3GCH - chains A and B of the 3 polymer chains in the assembly; structure by X-ray diffraction, 1.90 A resolution.

# Chain A
Name: Gamma-chymotrypsin
Organism: Bos taurus
Notes: EC 3.4.21.1
Reference sequence: P00766 (CTRA_BOVIN); residues 1-13 here = UniProt positions 1-13
Chain sequence (13 residues; numbered 1 to 13; the number before each row is that of its first residue):
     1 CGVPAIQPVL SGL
Not modelled in the structure: 12-13

# Chain B
Name: Gamma-chymotrypsin
Organism: Bos taurus
Notes: EC 3.4.21.1
Reference sequence: P00766 (CTRA_BOVIN); residues 16-146 here = UniProt positions 16-146
Chain sequence (131 residues; numbered 16 to 146; the number before each row is that of its first residue):
    16 IVNGEEAVPG SWPWQVSLQD KTGFHFCGGS LINENWVVTA AHCGVTTSDV VVAGEFDQGS
    76 SSEKIQKLKI AKVFKNSKYN SLTINNDITL LKLSTAASFS QTVSAVCLPS ASDDFAAGTT
   136 CVTTGWGLTR Y
UniProt features mapped onto this chain:
  - active site (Charge relay system): H57, D102
Disulfide bonds: C42-C58
Residues lining bound ligands: trans-O-hydroxy-alpha-methyl cinnamate (OAC): C42, H57, C58

# How chain A and chain B interact
Pairs across the interface (20; chain A residue first):
  C1(A) - A120(B)
  C1(A) - V121(B)
  C1(A) - C122(B)  disulfide
  G2(A) - W29(B)
  G2(A) - A120(B)  hydrogen bond (backbone-backbone)
  G2(A) - C122(B)
  P4(A) - S26(B)
  P4(A) - P28(B)
  P4(A) - W29(B)
  A5(A) - Q116(B)
  I6(A) - V23(B)  hydrophobic
  I6(A) - P24(B)
  I6(A) - G25(B)
  I6(A) - S26(B)
  I6(A) - Q116(B)
  P8(A) - S26(B)
  P8(A) - W27(B)  hydrophobic
  V9(A) - V23(B)  hydrophobic
  L10(A) - V137(B)  hydrophobic
  S11(A) - E20(B)  hydrogen bond (backbone-side chain)
Other interface residues (no listed pair), chain A (11 interface residues in all): V3, Q7
Disulfides between the chains: C1(A)-C122(B)

# Summary
Chain A and chain B form an interface of 11 and 13 residues respectively, with 1 disulfide bond and 2 hydrogen
bonds. Among the polar pairs are S11(A)-E20(B) and G2(A)-A120(B). Chain B binds trans-O-hydroxy-alpha-methyl
cinnamate. From UniProt: active-site residues H57(B) and D102(B) on chain B.
Chain A is Gamma-chymotrypsin and chain B is Gamma-chymotrypsin, both from Bos taurus; the structure,
Chemistry of caged enzymes. binding of photoreversible cinnamates to chymotrypsin, was determined by X-ray
diffraction, deposited together with 4GCH.
